Entry 2ZPK (X-ray diffraction, 1.80 A resolution); this record covers chains L and P of the 3 polymer chains in the assembly.

[Chain L]
Name: IgG1-lambda P20.1 Fab (light chain)
Organism: Mus musculus
Notes: antibody fragment or engineered binder
Chain sequence (212 residues; each row starts with the number of its first residue; note: 1 number in that range is skipped by the numbering (no residue carries it; nothing is unmodelled there); a row labelled like 27A-27C holds insertion residues (27A, then the next letters in order)):
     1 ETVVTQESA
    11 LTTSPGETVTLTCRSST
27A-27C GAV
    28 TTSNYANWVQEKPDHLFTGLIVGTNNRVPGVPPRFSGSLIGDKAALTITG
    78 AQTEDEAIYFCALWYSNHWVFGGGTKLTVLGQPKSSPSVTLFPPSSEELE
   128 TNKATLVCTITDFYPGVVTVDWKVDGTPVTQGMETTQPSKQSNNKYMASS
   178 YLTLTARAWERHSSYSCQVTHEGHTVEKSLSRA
Modified positions: Glu1 (pyroglutamic acid; PCA)
Disulfide bonds: Cys23-Cys88, Cys135-Cys194

[Chain P]
Name: Proteinase-activated receptor 4
UniProt: Q96RI0 (PAR4_HUMAN); residues 1-8 here correspond to UniProt positions 46-53 (UniProt number = residue number + 45)
Chain sequence (8 residues; numbered 1 to 8; the number before each row is that of its first residue):
     1 PRGYPGQV
Curated features (UniProtKB/Swiss-Prot):
  - site: Arg2, Gly3 (Cleavage)

[Chain L / chain P interface]
Residue-residue contacts - 10 pairs, chain L then chain P:
  Thr29(L) with Pro1(P)
  Ser30(L) with Pro1(P); Arg2(P), hydrogen bond (side chain-backbone)
  Tyr32(L) with Pro1(P); Arg2(P), hydrogen bond (side chain-backbone); Gly3(P); Tyr4(P), hydrogen bond (side chain-backbone)
  Trp91(L) with Tyr4(P), hydrophobic; Pro5(P)
  Trp96(L) with Tyr4(P), hydrogen bond
Interface residues without a listed pair, chain L (6 interface residues in all): Asn94

[Summary]
Chain L and chain P form an interface of 6 and 5 residues respectively; the contacts include 4 hydrogen bonds.
Polar contacts include Ser30(L)-Arg2(P), Tyr32(L)-Arg2(P) and Tyr32(L)-Tyr4(P).
Chain L is IgG1-lambda P20.1 Fab (light chain) (Mus musculus) and chain P is Proteinase-activated receptor 4;
the structure, Crystal structure of P20.1 Fab fragment in complex with its antigen peptide, was determined by
X-ray diffraction.
